1UXK - chains A and C; structure by X-ray diffraction, 1.80 A resolution.

[Chain A (and C)]
Name: Malate dehydrogenase
From: Chloroflexus aurantiacus
Notes: EC 1.1.1.37; chain C of this document is another copy of the same molecule, construct and numbering; everything in this record applies to it too
UniProt: P80040 (MDH_CHLAU); numbering as in UniProt (aligned over 1-309)
Chain sequence (309 residues; each row starts with the number of its first residue):
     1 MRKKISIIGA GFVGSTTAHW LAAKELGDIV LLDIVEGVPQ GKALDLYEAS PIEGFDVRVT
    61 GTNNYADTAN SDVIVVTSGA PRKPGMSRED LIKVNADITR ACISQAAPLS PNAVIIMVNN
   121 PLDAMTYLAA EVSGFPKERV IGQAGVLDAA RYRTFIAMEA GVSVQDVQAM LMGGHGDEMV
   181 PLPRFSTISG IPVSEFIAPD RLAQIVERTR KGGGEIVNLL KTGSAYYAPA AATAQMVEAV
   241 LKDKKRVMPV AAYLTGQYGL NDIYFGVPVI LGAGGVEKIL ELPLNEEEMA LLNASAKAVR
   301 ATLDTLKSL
Disordered / not traced: 81-91, 308-309 (chain C: 1, 81-87)
Sequence notes: engineered mutation Q165 (Glu in P80040)
Metal / ion sites: Cd2+ site 1: D148, H175; Cd2+ site 2: E159 (shared with E159(C) of chain C); Cd2+ site 3: E178 (together with chloride ion); Cd2+ site 4: E195, E281 (together with chloride ion) (shared with E281(C) of chain C); Cd2+ site 5: D200, D243, E277; Na+ near D243 (its only coordinating residue here)
Residues lining bound ligands: NAD (nicotinamide-adenine-dinucleotide): I8, G9, A10, G11, F12, V13, G14, L32, D33, I34, V35, Y65, T77, S78, G79, A80, N95, I98, C102, V118, N119, N120, L122, Q143, A144, L147, H175, S224, A225, P229
Curated features (UniProtKB/Swiss-Prot):
  - active site: H175 (Proton acceptor)
  - binding site (NAD(+)): G9 to G14, D33, N95, V118 to N120
  - binding site (substrate): R82, R88, N120, R151

[Interface between chain A and chain C]
Pairs across the interface (59):
  G161(A) with K245(C)
  V162(A) with K245(C); V247(C), hydrophobic
  S163(A) with K244(C), hydrogen bond (backbone-backbone); K245(C), hydrogen bond (backbone-backbone); R246(C)
  Q165(A) with Q168(C); K244(C), hydrogen bond; R246(C)
  D166(A) with Q168(C), hydrogen bond (backbone-side chain); R246(C), salt bridge; V247(C), hydrogen bond (side chain-backbone)
  Q168(A) with D166(C), hydrogen bond (side chain-backbone); V167(C); Q168(C); T187(C), hydrogen bond; I188(C); S189(C), hydrogen bond (side chain-backbone); G190(C), hydrogen bond (side chain-backbone)
  A169(A) with S189(C)
  M170(A) with S189(C)
  F185(A) with G190(C)
  S186(A) with G190(C)
  T187(A) with Q168(C), hydrogen bond; T187(C), hydrogen bond; G190(C)
  I188(A) with Q168(C); V247(C), hydrophobic
  S189(A) with Q168(C), hydrogen bond (backbone-side chain); A169(C); M170(C); V247(C), hydrogen bond (side chain-backbone)
  G190(A) with Q168(C), hydrogen bond (backbone-side chain); F185(C); S186(C); T187(C)
  I191(A) with L282(C), hydrophobic
  P192(A) with F185(C)
  E195(A) with E281(C); L282(C); P283(C)
  F196(A) with L280(C), hydrophobic
  K244(A) with S163(C), hydrogen bond (backbone-backbone); Q165(C), hydrogen bond
  K245(A) with G161(C); V162(C); S163(C), hydrogen bond (backbone-backbone)
  R246(A) with S163(C); Q165(C); D166(C), salt bridge
  V247(A) with V162(C), hydrophobic; D166(C), hydrogen bond (backbone-side chain); I188(C), hydrophobic; S189(C), hydrogen bond (backbone-side chain)
  I270(A) with G161(C); V162(C), hydrophobic
  L280(A) with F196(C), hydrophobic
  L282(A) with I191(C), hydrophobic
  P283(A) with E195(C)
Also at the interface, not in a pair above, chain A (28 interface residues in all): V167, R184
Also at the interface, not in a pair above, chain C (31 interface residues in all): A160, R184, P192, P268, I270

[In short]
28 residues of chain A and 31 residues of chain C are in contact, with 19 hydrogen bonds and 2 salt bridges.
Among the polar pairs are D166(A)-R246(C), Q165(A)-K244(C) and D166(A)-Q168(C). Bound to chain A: NAD.
Chain A and chain C are both Malate dehydrogenase (Chloroflexus aurantiacus); the structure, Large improvement
in the thermal stability of a tetrameric malate dehydrogenase by single point mutations at ..., was determined
by X-ray diffraction (same publication as 1UXG, 1UXH, 1UXI and 1UXJ).
